PDB entry 6IPG | X-ray diffraction, 1.62 A resolution | chains A and P of the 4 polymer chains in the assembly

Chain A:
Name: DNA-directed DNA/RNA polymerase mu
From: Homo sapiens
Notes: EC 2.7.7.7; engineered mutation(s): deletions 398-410
Reference sequence: Q9NP87 (DPOLM_HUMAN); numbering as in UniProt; present here: 132-397, 411-494
Chain sequence (356 residues; each row starts with the number of its first residue; note: 12 numbers in that range are skipped by the numbering (no residue carries them; nothing is unmodelled there)):
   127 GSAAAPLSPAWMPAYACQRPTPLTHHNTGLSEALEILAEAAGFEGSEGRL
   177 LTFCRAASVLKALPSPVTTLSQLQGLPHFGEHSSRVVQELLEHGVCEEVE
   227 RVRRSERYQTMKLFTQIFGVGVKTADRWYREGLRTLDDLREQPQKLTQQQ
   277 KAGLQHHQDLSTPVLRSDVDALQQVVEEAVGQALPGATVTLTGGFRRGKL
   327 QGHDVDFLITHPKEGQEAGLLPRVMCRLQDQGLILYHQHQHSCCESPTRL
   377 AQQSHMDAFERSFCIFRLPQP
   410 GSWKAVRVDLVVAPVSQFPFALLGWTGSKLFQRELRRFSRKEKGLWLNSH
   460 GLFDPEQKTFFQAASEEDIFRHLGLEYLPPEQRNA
Not modelled in the structure: 127-137, 366-383
Construct notes: expression tag (127-131); linker (410)
Curated features (UniProtKB/Swiss-Prot):
  - region: Arg323 to Asp332 (Involved in ssDNA binding)
  - binding site (Mg(2+)): Asp330, Asp332, Asp418
  - site: Gly433 (Responsible for the low discrimination between dNTP and rNTP)

Chain P:
Molecule: 5-nt DNA strand
Sequence (5 nucleotides; row label = number of the first residue in the row):
     1 CGTAG
Modified / non-standard residues: 8OG (8-oxo-2'-deoxy-guanosine-5'-monophosphate) at position 5

Interface between chain A and chain P:
Pairs across the interface - 30 pairs, chain A then chain P:
  Ile243(A) - DT3(P)  phosphate contact
  Phe244(A) - DT3(P)  phosphate contact
  Gly245(A) - DG2(P)  phosphate contact
  Gly245(A) - DT3(P)  hydrogen bond to the phosphate
  Val246(A) - DG2(P)  hydrogen bond to the phosphate
  Val246(A) - DT3(P)  hydrogen bond to the phosphate
  Gly247(A) - DG2(P)  hydrogen bond to the phosphate
  Gly247(A) - DT3(P)  phosphate contact
  Lys249(A) - DC1(P)  phosphate contact
  Lys249(A) - DG2(P)  phosphate contact
  Thr250(A) - DC1(P)  hydrogen bond to the phosphate
  Thr250(A) - DG2(P)  hydrogen bond to the phosphate
  Gln275(A) - DG2(P)  sugar contact
  Arg323(A) - 8OG_5(P)  hydrogen bond to the phosphate
  Asp330(A) - 8OG_5(P)  phosphate contact
  Asp332(A) - 8OG_5(P)  phosphate contact
  Phe389(A) - DT3(P)  sugar contact
  Phe389(A) - DA4(P)  sugar contact
  Arg416(A) - DT3(P)  phosphate contact
  Arg416(A) - DA4(P)  salt bridge to the phosphate
  Asp418(A) - DA4(P)  sugar contact
  Asp418(A) - 8OG_5(P)  phosphate contact
  Gly433(A) - 8OG_5(P)  sugar contact
  Trp434(A) - DA4(P)  phosphate contact
  Trp434(A) - 8OG_5(P)  sugar contact
  Thr435(A) - 8OG_5(P)  phosphate contact
  Gly436(A) - 8OG_5(P)  phosphate contact
  Ser437(A) - 8OG_5(P)  sugar contact
  Lys438(A) - 8OG_5(P)  base contact
  Arg445(A) - 8OG_5(P)  base contact
Other interface residues (no listed pair), chain A (25 interface residues in all): Val248, Gly319, Arg387, Gln441

Overview:
Chain A and chain P form an interface of 25 and 5 residues respectively; the contacts include 7 hydrogen bonds
and 1 salt bridge. Polar contacts include Gly245(A)-DT3(P), Val246(A)-DG2(P) and Val246(A)-DT3(P). From
UniProt: 3 Mg2+-binding residues on chain A.
Here chain A is DNA-directed DNA/RNA polymerase mu (Homo sapiens) and chain P is a 5-nt DNA strand. Entry 6IPG
(Post-catalytic Complex of Human DNA Polymerase Mu with Templating Cytosine and Mg-8oxodGMP) was determined by
X-ray diffraction, deposited together with 6AK8, 6AK9, 6AKH, 6IPD, 6IPE and 6IPF.
